PDB entry 6S9N | X-ray diffraction, 2.10 A resolution | chain A

Chain A:
Name: Lock2_KRKRKAKLSF
Source organism: synthetic construct
Amino-acid sequence (302 residues; row label = number of the first residue in the row):
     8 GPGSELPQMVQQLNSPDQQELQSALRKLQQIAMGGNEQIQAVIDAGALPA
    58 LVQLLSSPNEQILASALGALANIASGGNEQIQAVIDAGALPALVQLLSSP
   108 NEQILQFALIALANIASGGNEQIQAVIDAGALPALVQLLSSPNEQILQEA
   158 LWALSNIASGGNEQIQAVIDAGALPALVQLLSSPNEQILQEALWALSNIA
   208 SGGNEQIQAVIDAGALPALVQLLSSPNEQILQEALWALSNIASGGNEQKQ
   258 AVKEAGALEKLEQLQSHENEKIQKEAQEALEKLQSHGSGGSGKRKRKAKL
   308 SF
Not modelled in the structure: 8-9
Ion coordination: Ca2+ site 1: Pro23 (shared with 2 residues of chain E); Ca2+ site 2: Pro65, Glu67 (shared with 2 residues of chain E); Ca2+ site 3: Pro107, Glu109 (shared with 2 residues of chain E); Ca2+ site 4: Pro149, Glu151 (shared with 2 residues of chain E); Ca2+ site 5: Pro191, Glu193 (shared with 2 residues of chain E); Ca2+ site 6: Pro233, Glu235 (shared with 2 residues of chain E)

Overview:
The Ca2+ site 2 is built by Pro65 and Glu67. Pro107 and Glu109 coordinate Ca2+ site 3.
Chain A is Lock2_KRKRKAKLSF (synthetic construct); the structure, Designed Armadillo Repeat protein Lock2
fused to target peptide KRKRKAKLSF, was determined by X-ray diffraction (same publication as 6S9L, 6S9M, 6S9O
and 6S9P).
